PDB entry 8GH8 | electron microscopy, 4.30 A resolution (low resolution: residue-level contacts below are approximate; hydrogen-bond / salt-bridge calls are withheld) | chains A and E of the 8 polymer chains in the assembly

# Chain A
Molecule: Holliday junction branch migration complex subunit RuvA
Source organism: Thermus thermophilus HB8
Notes: EC 3.6.4.12
UniProtKB: Q9F1Q3 (RUVA_THET8); numbering as in UniProt (aligned over 1-140)
Chain sequence (140 residues; numbered 1 to 140; the number before each row is that of its first residue):
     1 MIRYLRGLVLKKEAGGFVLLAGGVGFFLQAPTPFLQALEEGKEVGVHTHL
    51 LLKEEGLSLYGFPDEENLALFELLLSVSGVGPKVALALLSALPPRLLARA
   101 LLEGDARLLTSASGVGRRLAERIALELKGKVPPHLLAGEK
Swiss-Prot annotation at these positions:
  - region: Pro132 to Lys140 (Flexible linker)
  - motif: Glu54, Glu55 (Acidic pin)
  - mutagenesis: Glu121 to Glu126 (Only one RuvA tetramer is found in the RuvA-RuvB-HJ complex, cannot form octameric RuvA, poor branch migration, poorly stimulates RuvB ATPase), Leu125 to Glu126 (Only one RuvA tetramer is found in the RuvA-RuvB-HJ complex, cannot form octameric RuvA. Binds HJ DNA, poor branch migration, poorly stimulates RuvB ATPase)

# Chain E
Molecule: 34-nt DNA strand
Sequence (34 nucleotides; row label = number of the first residue in the row):
     2 ATAACTTCGTATAGCATACATTATACGAACTTAT

# How chain A and chain E interact
Contacting residue pairs (6):
  Glu55(A) - DA21(E)
  Ser76(A) - DC16(E)
  Val77(A) - DC16(E)
  Ser78(A) - DT18(E)
  Val80(A) - DT18(E)
  Lys83(A) - DT22(E)
Also at the interface, not in a pair above, chain A (7 interface residues in all): Lys53
Also at the interface, not in a pair above, chain E (5 interface residues in all): DT23

# Overview
7 residues of chain A and 5 residues of chain E are in contact. UniProt lists 6 mutagenesis sites on chain A.
Chain A is Holliday junction branch migration complex subunit RuvA (Thermus thermophilus HB8) and chain E is a
34-nt DNA strand; the structure, RuvA Holliday junction DNA complex, was determined by electron microscopy
together with 8EFV and 8EFY from the same study.
